Entry 1TS0 (X-ray diffraction, 1.60 A resolution); this record covers chain A.

# Chain A
Name: Photoactive yellow protein
Source organism: Halorhodospira halophila
UniProtKB: P16113 (PYP_ECTHA); numbering as in UniProt (aligned over 1-125)
Amino-acid sequence (125 residues; each row starts with the number of its first residue):
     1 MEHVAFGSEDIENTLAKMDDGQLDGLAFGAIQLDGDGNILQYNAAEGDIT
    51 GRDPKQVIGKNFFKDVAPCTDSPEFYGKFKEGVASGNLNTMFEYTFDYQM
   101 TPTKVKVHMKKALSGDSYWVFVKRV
Covalent attachments: 4'-hydroxycinnamic acid (HC4) linked to Cys69
Small-molecule neighbours: 4'-hydroxycinnamic acid (HC4): Ile31, Tyr42, Glu46, Thr50, Arg52, Phe62, Val66, Ala67, Pro68, Thr70, Phe96, Asp97, Tyr98
UniProt features mapped onto this chain:
  - modified residue: Cys69 (S-(4-hydroxycinnamyl)cysteine)
What the authors report for this chain:
  - conformationally variable residues (side-chain flip): Arg52
  - binding site for 4'-hydroxycinnamic acid: Cys69

# In short
Covalently linked 4'-hydroxycinnamic acid: at Cys69. The paper reports a binding site for 4'-hydroxycinnamic
acid at Cys69; conformational variability at Arg52.
Chain A is Photoactive yellow protein (Halorhodospira halophila); the structure, Structure of the pB1
intermediate from time-resolved Laue crystallography, was determined by X-ray diffraction together with 1TS6,
1TS7 and 1TS8 from the same study.
